Entry 5E0Y (X-ray diffraction, 2.00 A resolution); this record covers chain A.

== Chain A ==
Molecule: Serine/threonine-protein kinase PknB
From: Mycobacterium tuberculosis
Notes: EC 2.7.11.1
UniProt: P9WI81 (PKNB_MYCTU); numbering as in UniProt (aligned over 558-626)
Chain sequence (72 residues; numbered 555 to 626; the number before each row is that of its first residue):
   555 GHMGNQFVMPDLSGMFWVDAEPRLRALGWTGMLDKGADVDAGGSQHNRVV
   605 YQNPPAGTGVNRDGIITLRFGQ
Not modelled in the structure: 555-558
Differences from the reference sequence: expression tag (555-557)
Metal / ion sites: Zn2+ site 1 near Asp573 (its only coordinating residue here); Zn2+ site 2 near Glu575 (its only coordinating residue here); Zn2+ site 3 near Lys589 (its only coordinating residue here); Zn2+ site 4: Asp594, Tyr605; Zn2+ site 5: His600, Gln626
Reported in the primary citation:
  - mutagenesis - N601A: decreased growth
  - mutagenesis - W571A, K589A, F624A: abolished growth

== Summary ==
Asp594 and Tyr605 form the Zn2+ site 4. His600 and Gln626 coordinate Zn2+ site 5. From the paper: W571A, K589A
and F624A abolish growth; N601A reduces growth.
Chain A is Serine/threonine-protein kinase PknB (Mycobacterium tuberculosis); the structure, Crystal Structure
of PASTA Domain 4 of Mycobacterium tuberculosis Protein Kinase B, was determined by X-ray diffraction together
with 5E0Z, 5E10, 5E12 and 3OUV from the same study.
